Entry 4OHK (X-ray diffraction, 2.80 A resolution); this record covers chain A.

# Chain A
Protein: Glucokinase regulatory protein
Organism: Homo sapiens
UniProtKB: Q14397 (GCKR_HUMAN); residues 1-625 here = UniProt positions 1-625
Sequence (638 residues; numbered -11 to 626; the number before each row is that of its first residue; numbers below 1 keep their minus sign (Met-11 is residue -11)):
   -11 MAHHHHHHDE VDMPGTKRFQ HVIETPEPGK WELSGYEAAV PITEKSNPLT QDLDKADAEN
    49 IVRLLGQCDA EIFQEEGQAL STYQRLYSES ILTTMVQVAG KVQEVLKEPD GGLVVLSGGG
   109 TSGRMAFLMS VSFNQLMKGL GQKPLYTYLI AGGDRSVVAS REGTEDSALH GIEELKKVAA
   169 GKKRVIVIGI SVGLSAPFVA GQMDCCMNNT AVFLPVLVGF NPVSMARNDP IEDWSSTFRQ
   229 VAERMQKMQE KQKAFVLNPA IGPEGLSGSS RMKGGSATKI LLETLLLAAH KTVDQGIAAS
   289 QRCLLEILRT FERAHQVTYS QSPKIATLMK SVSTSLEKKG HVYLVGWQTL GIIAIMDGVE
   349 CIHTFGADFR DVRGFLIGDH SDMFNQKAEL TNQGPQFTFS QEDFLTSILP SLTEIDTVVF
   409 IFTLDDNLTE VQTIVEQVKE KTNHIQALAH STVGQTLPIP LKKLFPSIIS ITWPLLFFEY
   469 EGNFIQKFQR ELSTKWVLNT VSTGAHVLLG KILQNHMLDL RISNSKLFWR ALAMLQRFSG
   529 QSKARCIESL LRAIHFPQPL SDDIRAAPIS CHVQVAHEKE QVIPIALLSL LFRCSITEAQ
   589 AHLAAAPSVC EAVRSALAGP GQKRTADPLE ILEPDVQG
Unresolved in the structure: -11 to 0, 67-68, 366-384, 607-626
Sequence notes: expression tag (-11 to 0, 626)
Small-molecule neighbours:
  - 2TE ((2R)-2-{4-[(2S)-4-[(6-aminopyridin-3-yl)sulfonyl]-2-(prop-1-yn-1-yl)piperazin-1-yl]phenyl}-1,1,1-trifluorohex-4-yn-2-ol): Val10, Tyr24, Val28, Pro29, Glu32, Lys33, Ser34, Gly181, Leu182, Ser183, Asn209, Met213, Ala214, Arg215, Asp217, His504, Lys514, Trp517, Arg518, Leu520, Ala521, Met522, Gln524, Arg525, Phe526
  - D-sorbitol-6-phosphate (S6P): Gly107, Gly108, Thr109, Ser110, Glu150, Glu153, Ile178, Ser179, Val180, Gly181, Ala184, Gly256, Ser257, Ser258, Arg259, His351, Thr352, Lys514
Curated features (UniProtKB/Swiss-Prot):
  - region: Ala199, Val200 (Important for interaction with GCK), Leu463 to Phe465 (Essential for interaction with GCK)
  - binding site (beta-D-fructose 1-phosphate): Thr109, Ser110, Glu153, Ser179 to Gly181, Glu348, Lys514
  - binding site (beta-D-fructose 6-phosphate): Thr109, Ser110, Ser179 to Gly181, Lys514

# Overview
Ligands of chain A: compound 2TE and D-sorbitol-6-phosphate. From UniProt: 8 beta-D-fructose
1-phosphate-binding residues and 6 beta-D-fructose 6-phosphate-binding residues.
Chain A is Glucokinase regulatory protein (Homo sapiens); the structure, Human GKRP bound to AMG-2526 and S6P,
was determined by X-ray diffraction, deposited together with 4OHM, 4OHO and 4OHP.
